4LFC - chains A and P of the 21 polymer chains in the assembly; structure by X-ray diffraction, 3.60 A resolution.

# Chain A
Molecule: 16S rRNA
From: Thermus thermophilus
Sequence (1522 nucleotides; each row starts with the number of its first residue; note: 42 numbers in that range are skipped by the numbering (no residue carries them; nothing is unmodelled there); a row labelled like 190A-190L holds insertion residues (190A, then the next letters in order); numbering starts at 0):
     0 UUUGUUGGAG AGUUUGAUCC UGGCUCAGGG UGAACGCUGG CGGCGUGCCU AAGACAUGCA
    60 AGUCGUGCGG G
    73 CCGCGGGGUU UU
    88 ACUCCG
    95 UGGUC
   101 AGCGGCGGAC GGGUGAGUAA CGCGUGGGU
  129A G
   130 ACCUACCCGG AAGAGGGGGA CAACCCGGGG AAACUCGGGC UAAUCCCCCA UGUGGACCCG
   190 C
190A-190L CCCUUGGGGUGU
   191 GUCCAAAGGG CUUU
   216 GCCCGCUUCC GGAUGGGCCC GCGUCCCAUC AGCUAGUUGG UGGGGUAAUG GCCCACCAAG
   276 GCGACGACGG GUAGCCGGUC UGAGAGGAUG GCCGGCCACA GGGGCACUGA GACACGGGCC
   336 CCACUCCUAC GGGAGGCAGC AGUUAGGAAU CUUCCGCAAU GGGCGCAAGC CUGACGGAGC
   396 GACGCCGCUU GGAGGAAGAA GCCCUUCGGG GUGUAAACUC CUGAA
   442 CCCGGGACGA AACCCCCGAC GA
   474 GGGGACUGAC GGUACCGGG
   494 GUAAUAGCGC CGGCCAACUC CGUGCCAGCA GCCGCGGUAA UACGGAGGGC GCGAGCGUUA
   554 CCCGGAUUCA CUGGGCGUAA AGGGCGUGUA GGCGGCCUGG GGCGUCCCAU GUGAAAGACC
   614 ACGGCUCAAC CGUGGGGGAG CGUGGGAUAC GCUCAGGCUA GACGGUGGGA GAGGGUGGUG
   674 GAAUUCCCGG AGUAGCGGUG AAAUGCGCAG AUACCGGGAG GAACGCCGAU GGCGAAGGCA
   734 GCCACCUGGU CCACCCGUGA CGCUGAGGCG CGAAAGCGUG GGGAGCAAAC CGGAUUAGAU
   794 ACCCGGGUAG UCCACGCCCU AAACGAUGCG CGCUAGGUCU CUGGGUCU
   848 CCUGGGGGCC GAAGCUAACG CGUUAAGCGC GCCGCCUGGG GAGUACGGCC GCAAGGCUGA
   908 AACUCAAAGG AAUUGACGGG GGCCCGCACA AGCGGUGGAG CAUGUGGUUU AAUUCGAAGX
   968 AACGCGAAGA ACCUUACCAG GCCUUGACAU GCUAGG
 1003A G
  1004 AACCCGGGUG AAAGCCUGGG GUGCCCC
1030A-1030D GCGA
  1031 GGGGAGCCCU AGCACAGGUG CUGCAUGGCC GUCGUCAGCU CGUGCCGUGA GGUGUUGGGU
  1091 UAAGUCCCGC AACGAGCGCA ACCCCCGCCG UUAGUUGCCA GCGGUUCGGC CGGGCACUCU
  1151 AACGGGACUG CCCGCGAAA
  1171 GCGGGAGGAA GGAGGGGACG ACGUCUGGUC AGCAUGGCCC UUACGGCCUG GGCGACACAC
  1231 GUGCUACAAU GCCCACUACA AAGCGAUGCC ACCCGGCAAC GGGGAGCUAA UCGCAAAAAG
  1291 GUGGGCCCAG UUCGGAUUGG GGUCUGCAAC CCGACCCCAU GAAGCCGGAA UCGCUAGUAA
  1351 UCGCGGAUCA G
 1361A C
  1362 CAUGCCGCGG UGAAUACGUU CCCGGGCCUU GUACACACXG CCXGUXACGC CAUGGGAGCG
  1422 GGCUCUACCC GAAGUCGCCG GG
  1446 AGCCUACGGG
  1459 CAGGCGCCGA GGGUAGGGCC CGUGACUGGG GCGAAGUCGU AACAAGGUAG CUGUACCGGA
  1519 AGGUGCGGCU GGAUCCACUC CUUUCU
Disordered / not traced: 0-4, 1534-1538
Modified positions: PSU (pseudouridine-5'-monophosphate) at position 516, 7MG (7N-methyl-8-hydroguanosine-5'-monophosphate) at position 527, M2G (N2-dimethylguanosine-5'-monophosphate) at position 966, 5MC (5-methylcytidine-5'-monophosphate) at position 967, 2MG (2N-methylguanosine-5'-monophosphate) at position 1207, 5MC (5-methylcytidine-5'-monophosphate) at position 1400, 4OC (4n,o2'-methylcytidine-5'-monophosphate) at position 1402, 5MC (5-methylcytidine-5'-monophosphate) at position 1404, 5MC (5-methylcytidine-5'-monophosphate) at position 1407, UR3 (3-methyluridine-5'-monophoshate) at position 1498, MA6 (6N-dimethyladenosine-5'-monophoshate) at position 1518, MA6 (6N-dimethyladenosine-5'-monophoshate) at position 1519, PSU (pseudouridine-5'-monophosphate) at position 1540, PSU (pseudouridine-5'-monophosphate) at position 1541
Sequence notes: conflict C1534 (A2157 in M26923.1), A1535 (C2158 in M26923.1)
Ion coordination: Mg2+ site 1 near U12 (its only coordinating residue here); Mg2+ site 2: U12, C526, A914; Mg2+ site 3 near G21 (its only coordinating residue here); Mg2+ site 4: G61, U62; Mg2+ site 5: A116, G117, G289; Mg2+ site 6: C121, G124, U125, G236; Mg2+ site 7 near A195 (its only coordinating residue here); Mg2+ site 8: G238, U239; K+ site 1 near G293 (its only coordinating residue here); Mg2+ site 9: G299, G558; Mg2+ site 10 near C352 (its only coordinating residue here); Mg2+ site 11 near C461 (its only coordinating residue here); 50 more Mg2+ sites not listed; 3 more K+ sites not listed
Small-molecule neighbours: tobramycin (TOY): 5MC_1404, G1405, U1406, 5MC_1407, A1408, C1409, G1491, A1492, A1493, G1494, U1495, C1496

# Chain P
Molecule: ribosomal protein S16
From: Thermus thermophilus
UniProtKB: Q5SJH3 (RS16_THET8); numbering as in UniProt (aligned over 1-88)
Chain sequence (88 residues; each row starts with the number of its first residue):
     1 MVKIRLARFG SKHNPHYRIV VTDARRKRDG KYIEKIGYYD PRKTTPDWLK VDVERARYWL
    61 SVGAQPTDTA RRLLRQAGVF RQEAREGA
Disordered / not traced: 85-88

# How chain A and chain P interact
Pairs across the interface (94; chain A residue first):
  C43(A) with Lys12(P), phosphate contact; His13(P), phosphate contact
  G44(A) with Ser11(P), phosphate contact; Lys12(P), salt bridge to the phosphate
  C110(A) with Arg25(P), hydrogen bond to the sugar
  A134(A) with Met1(P), base contact; Arg25(P), base contact
  C135(A) with Met1(P), hydrogen bond to the base
  C136(A) with Met1(P), sugar contact; Gly63(P), hydrogen bond to the sugar; Gln65(P), hydrogen bond to the sugar
  C137(A) with Ser61(P), hydrogen bond to the sugar; Gly63(P), sugar contact; Gln65(P), sugar contact
  G227(A) with Val62(P), hydrogen bond to the base
  A228(A) with Val2(P), sugar contact; Tyr58(P), sugar contact; Trp59(P), phosphate contact; Val62(P), sugar contact
  U229(A) with Asp23(P), hydrogen bond to the sugar; Ile33(P), sugar contact; Trp59(P), phosphate contact
  G230(A) with Asp23(P), sugar contact; Arg25(P), sugar contact; Arg26(P), salt bridge to the phosphate
  G309(A) with Lys27(P), phosphate contact; Asp29(P), sugar contact; Gly30(P), phosphate contact; Lys31(P), phosphate contact
  G310(A) with Arg26(P), phosphate contact; Lys27(P), salt bridge to the phosphate; Gly30(P), phosphate contact; Lys31(P), phosphate contact
  C311(A) with Arg26(P), salt bridge to the phosphate
  A325(A) with Arg25(P), base contact
  A374(A) with Tyr17(P), hydrogen bond to the sugar
  U375(A) with Leu6(P), hydrogen bond to the sugar; Tyr17(P), sugar contact; Arg28(P), hydrogen bond to the base; Thr69(P), hydrogen bond to the phosphate
  G376(A) with Arg5(P), hydrogen bond to the phosphate; Leu6(P), hydrogen bond to the phosphate; Arg28(P), sugar contact; Thr67(P), hydrogen bond to the phosphate
  G377(A) with Lys3(P), salt bridge to the phosphate; Arg5(P), salt bridge to the phosphate; Ala24(P), sugar contact
  C390(A) with Arg28(P), hydrogen bond to the phosphate
  G391(A) with Arg8(P), phosphate contact; Arg28(P), salt bridge to the phosphate
  G392(A) with Arg8(P), salt bridge to the phosphate; Lys12(P), phosphate contact; His13(P), hydrogen bond to the phosphate
  A393(A) with Lys12(P), salt bridge to the phosphate; His13(P), salt bridge to the phosphate
  C449(A) with Arg42(P), hydrogen bond to the base
  G450(A) with Pro41(P), sugar contact; Lys43(P), salt bridge to the phosphate
  A452(A) with Lys43(P), salt bridge to the phosphate; Arg72(P), hydrogen bond to the phosphate
  A453(A) with Asp68(P), hydrogen bond to the sugar; Arg72(P), sugar contact
  C454(A) with Asp68(P), sugar contact
  G462(A) with Gln82(P), hydrogen bond to the base
  A463(A) with Arg75(P), salt bridge to the phosphate; Phe80(P), sugar contact; Arg81(P), phosphate contact; Gln82(P), hydrogen bond to the sugar; Glu83(P), sugar contact
  G474(A) with Arg75(P), salt bridge to the phosphate; Arg81(P), sugar contact; Glu83(P), sugar contact
  G475(A) with Arg81(P), salt bridge to the phosphate
  A607(A) with Lys31(P), base contact
  A608(A) with Arg18(P), hydrogen bond to the phosphate; Tyr32(P), sugar contact
  A609(A) with Arg18(P), salt bridge to the phosphate
  G616(A) with Thr45(P), sugar contact
  G617(A) with Thr44(P), hydrogen bond to the sugar; Thr45(P), sugar contact
  C623(A) with Ser11(P), sugar contact
  C624(A) with Phe9(P), phosphate contact; Gly10(P), phosphate contact; Ser11(P), sugar contact; Asn14(P), hydrogen bond to the sugar; His16(P), sugar contact
  G625(A) with Phe9(P), phosphate contact; Gly10(P), phosphate contact; His16(P), sugar contact
  U626(A) with Arg18(P), salt bridge to the phosphate; Lys35(P), salt bridge to the phosphate; Tyr38(P), phosphate contact
  G627(A) with Lys35(P), salt bridge to the phosphate; Lys50(P), salt bridge to the phosphate
Interface residues without a listed pair, chain A (48 interface residues in all): G111, G112, G378, A451, C483, C618
Interface residues without a listed pair, chain P (51 interface residues in all): Pro15, Tyr39

# In short
48 residues of chain A and 51 residues of chain P are in contact, with 24 hydrogen bonds and 20 salt bridges.
Polar contacts include C135(A)-Met1(P), G227(A)-Val62(P) and U375(A)-Arg28(P). Ligands of chain A: tobramycin.
U12(A), C526(A) and A914(A) form the Mg2+ site 2.
Here chain A is 16S rRNA and chain P is ribosomal protein S16, both from Thermus thermophilus. Entry 4LFC
(Crystal Structure of 30S ribosomal subunit from Thermus thermophilus) was determined by X-ray diffraction.
